8U42 - chain A; structure by X-ray diffraction, 2.00 A resolution.

# Chain A
Protein: Selenoxide synthase OvsA
Source organism: Halomonas utahensis
Amino-acid sequence (472 residues; numbered -19 to 452; the number before each row is that of its first residue; numbers below 1 keep their minus sign (Met-19 is residue -19)):
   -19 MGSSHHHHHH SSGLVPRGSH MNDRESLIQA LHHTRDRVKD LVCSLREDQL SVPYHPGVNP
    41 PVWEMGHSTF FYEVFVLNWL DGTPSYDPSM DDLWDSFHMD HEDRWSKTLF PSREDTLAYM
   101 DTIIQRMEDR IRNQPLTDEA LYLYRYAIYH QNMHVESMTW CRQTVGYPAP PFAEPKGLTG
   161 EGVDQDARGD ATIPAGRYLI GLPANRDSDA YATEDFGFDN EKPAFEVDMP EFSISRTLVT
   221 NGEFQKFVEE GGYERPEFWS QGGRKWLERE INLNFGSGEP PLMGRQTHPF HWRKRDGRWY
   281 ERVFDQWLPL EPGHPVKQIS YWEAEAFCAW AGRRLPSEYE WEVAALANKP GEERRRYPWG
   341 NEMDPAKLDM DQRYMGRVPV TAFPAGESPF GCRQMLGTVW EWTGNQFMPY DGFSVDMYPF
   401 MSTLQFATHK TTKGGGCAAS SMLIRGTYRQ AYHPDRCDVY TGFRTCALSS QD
Disordered / not traced: -19 to 0, 160-161, 450-452
Bound ions: Fe ion: His47, His130, His134; Na+: Gln374, Met375, Gly377, Val379, Glu381
What the authors report for this chain:
  - catalytic residues: Tyr398
  - mutagenesis - M401Y/Q430N/A431F: increased catalytic activity on hercynine
  - mutagenesis - M401Y/Q430N/A431F: decreased catalytic activity on histidine
  - specificity-determining residues: Ala431 (by similarity / conservation)

# In short
His47, His130 and His134 coordinate a Fe ion ion. Gln374, Met375, Gly377, Val379 and Glu381 form the Na+ site.
From the paper: the catalytic residue Tyr398; M401Y/Q430N/A431F increase catalytic activity on hercynine.
Chain A is Selenoxide synthase OvsA (Halomonas utahensis); the structure, OvsA from Halomonas utahensis, a
selenoxide synthase involved in ovoselenol biosynthesis, was determined by X-ray diffraction together with
8U41 and 8UX5 from the same study.
